PDB entry 3EFW | X-ray diffraction, 2.29 A resolution | chain A

Chain A:
Protein: Serine/threonine-protein kinase 6
From: Homo sapiens
Notes: EC 2.7.11.1
UniProt: O14965 (STK6_HUMAN); residues 125-391 here = UniProt positions 125-391
Amino-acid sequence (267 residues; each row starts with the number of its first residue):
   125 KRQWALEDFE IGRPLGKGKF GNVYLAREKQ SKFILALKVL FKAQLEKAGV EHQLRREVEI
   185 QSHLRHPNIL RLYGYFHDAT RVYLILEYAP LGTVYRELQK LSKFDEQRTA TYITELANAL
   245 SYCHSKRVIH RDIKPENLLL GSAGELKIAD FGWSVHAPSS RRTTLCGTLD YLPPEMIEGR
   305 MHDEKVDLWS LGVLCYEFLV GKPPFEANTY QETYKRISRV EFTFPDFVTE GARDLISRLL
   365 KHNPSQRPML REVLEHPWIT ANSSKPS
Disordered / not traced: 125, 276-292, 303-308, 389-391
Small-molecule neighbours: AK8 (1-[3-methyl-4-({3-[2-(methylamino)pyrimidin-4-yl]pyridin-2-yl}oxy)phenyl]-3-[3-(trifluoromethyl)phenyl]urea): L139, G140, K141, G142, K143, F144, V147, A160, K162, L164, V174, Q177, L178, L194, L210, E211, Y212, A213, G216, E260, L263, A273, F275
Curated features (UniProtKB/Swiss-Prot):
  - region: H280 to L293 (Activation segment)
  - active site: D256 (Proton acceptor)
  - binding site (ATP): K143, K162, E211 to A213, E260, N261, D274
  - modified residue: T287 (Phosphothreonine), T288 (Phosphothreonine), S342 (Phosphoserine)
  - cross-link: K258 (Glycyl lysine isopeptide (Lys-Gly) (interchain with G-Cter in SUMO2))

In short:
Chain A binds compound AK8. Curated annotation (UniProt) lists active-site residue D256 and 8 ATP-binding
residues.
Chain A is Serine/threonine-protein kinase 6 (Homo sapiens); the structure, Structure of AuroraA with
pyridyl-pyrimidine urea inhibitor, was determined by X-ray diffraction (same publication as 3EWH and 3DA6).
